5I8M - chains A and D of the 5 polymer chains in the assembly; structure by X-ray diffraction, 2.13 A resolution.

== Chain A (and D) ==
Name: Fucose-binding lectin
Organism: Pseudomonas aeruginosa
Notes: chain D of this document is another copy of the same molecule, construct and numbering; everything in this record applies to it too
Reference sequence: A0A069Q9V4 (A0A069Q9V4_PSEAI); residues 1-114 here correspond to UniProt positions 2-115 (UniProt number = residue number + 1)
Amino-acid sequence (114 residues; row label = number of the first residue in the row):
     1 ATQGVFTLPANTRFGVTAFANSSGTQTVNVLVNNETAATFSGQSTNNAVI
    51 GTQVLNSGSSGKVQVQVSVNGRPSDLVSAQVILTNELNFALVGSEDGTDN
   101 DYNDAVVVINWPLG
Ion coordination: Ca2+ site 1: Asn-21, Asp-101, Asn-103, Asp-104 (together with ZDC) (shared with Gly-114(D) of chain D); Ca2+ site 2: Glu-95, Asp-99, Asp-101, Asp-104 (together with ZDC); Ca2+ site 3: Gly-114 (together with ZDC) (shared with Asn-21(D), Asp-101(D), Asn-103(D), Asp-104(D) of chain D)
Ligand contacts: ZDC (3,7-anhydro-2,8-dideoxy-L-glycero-D-gluco-octonic acid): Asn-21, Ser-22, Ser-23, Thr-45, Glu-95, Asp-96, Gly-97, Asp-99, Asp-101, Asn-103, Asp-104

== Interface between chain A and chain D ==
Pairs across the interface - 46 pairs, chain A then chain D:
  Arg-13(A) with Thr-45(D); Asn-46(D), hydrogen bond
  Gly-15(A) with Asn-47(D)
  Thr-17(A) with Phe-19(D)
  Phe-19(A) with Thr-17(D)
  Asn-21(A) with Leu-113(D); Gly-114(D), hydrogen bond (side chain-backbone)
  Thr-45(A) with Gly-114(D), hydrogen bond (backbone-backbone)
  Asn-46(A) with Arg-13(D), hydrogen bond; Val-54(D)
  Asn-47(A) with Gly-15(D); Asn-110(D), hydrogen bond; Leu-113(D)
  Val-49(A) with Thr-52(D)
  Val-54(A) with Asn-46(D)
  Val-77(A) with Thr-84(D)
  Leu-83(A) with Val-77(D), hydrophobic; Ser-78(D); Ala-79(D), hydrophobic
  Thr-84(A) with Val-77(D)
  Glu-86(A) with Asn-100(D)
  Leu-87(A) with Gly-93(D); Tyr-102(D)
  Phe-89(A) with Leu-91(D), hydrophobic; Val-106(D), hydrophobic
  Leu-91(A) with Val-81(D), hydrophobic; Phe-89(D), hydrophobic
  Gly-93(A) with Leu-87(D)
  Asn-100(A) with Glu-86(D)
  Asp-101(A) with Gly-114(D)
  Tyr-102(A) with Thr-84(D); Leu-87(D)
  Asn-103(A) with Leu-87(D); Pro-112(D), hydrogen bond (side chain-backbone); Leu-113(D); Gly-114(D), hydrogen bond (side chain-backbone)
  Val-106(A) with Phe-89(D), hydrophobic
  Asn-110(A) with Asn-47(D), hydrogen bond
  Pro-112(A) with Asn-103(D), hydrogen bond (backbone-side chain)
  Leu-113(A) with Asn-21(D); Asn-47(D); Asn-103(D)
  Gly-114(A) with Asn-21(D), hydrogen bond (backbone-side chain); Thr-45(D); Asp-101(D); Asn-103(D), hydrogen bond (backbone-side chain)
Interface residues without a listed pair, chain A (34 interface residues in all): Ser-22, Thr-52, Ser-78, Ala-79, Val-81, Val-92, Val-108
Interface residues without a listed pair, chain D (34 interface residues in all): Ser-22, Val-49, Leu-83, Val-92, Val-108

== Overview ==
Chain A and chain D each contribute 34 residues to their interface, with 11 hydrogen bonds. Polar contacts
include Arg-13(A)/Asn-46(D), Asn-21(A)/Gly-114(D) and Asn-47(A)/Asn-110(D). Bound to chain A: compound ZDC.
The Ca2+ site 1 is built by Asn-21(A), Asp-101(A), Asn-103(A) and Asp-104(A).
Both chains are Fucose-binding lectin (Pseudomonas aeruginosa). Entry 5I8M (Bicyclic antimibrocial peptides)
was determined by X-ray diffraction together with 5I8X and 5NGQ from the same study.
